PDB entry 7UIC | electron microscopy, 3.70 A resolution | chains b and o of the 6 polymer chains in the assembly

[Chain b]
Molecule: Mediator of RNA polymerase II transcription subunit 2
Organism: Saccharomyces cerevisiae S288C
Reference sequence: Q12124 (MED2_YEAST); residues 1-431 here = UniProt positions 1-431
Sequence (431 residues; each row starts with the number of its first residue):
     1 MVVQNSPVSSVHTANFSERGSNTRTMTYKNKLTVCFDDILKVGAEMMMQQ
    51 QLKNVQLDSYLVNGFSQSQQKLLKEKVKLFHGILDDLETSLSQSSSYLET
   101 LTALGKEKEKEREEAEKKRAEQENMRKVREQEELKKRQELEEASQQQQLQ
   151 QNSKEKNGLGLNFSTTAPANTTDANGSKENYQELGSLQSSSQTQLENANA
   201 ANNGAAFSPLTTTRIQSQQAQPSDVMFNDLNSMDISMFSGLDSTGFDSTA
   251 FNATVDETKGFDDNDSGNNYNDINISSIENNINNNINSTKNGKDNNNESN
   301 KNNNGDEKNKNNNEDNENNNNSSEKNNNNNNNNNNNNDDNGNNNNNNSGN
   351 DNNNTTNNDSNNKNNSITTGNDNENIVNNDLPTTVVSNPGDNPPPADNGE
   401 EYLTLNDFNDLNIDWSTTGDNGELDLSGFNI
Not modelled in the structure: 1-27, 52-63, 105-431
UniProt features mapped onto this chain:
  - modified residue (Phosphoserine): S6, S208
  - mutagenesis: S208 (S208A: Reduces expression of several genes from the endogenous 2-micron plasmid and augments expression of numerous iron-response genes)

[Chain o]
Molecule: Mediator of RNA polymerase II transcription subunit 15
Organism: Saccharomyces cerevisiae S288C
Reference sequence: P19659 (MED15_YEAST); numbering as in UniProt (aligned over 1-1081)
Sequence (1081 residues; row label = number of the first residue in the row):
     1 MSAAPVQDKDTLSNAERAKNVNGLLQVLMDINTLNGGSSDTADKIRIHAK
    51 NFEAALFAKSSSKKEYMDSMNEKVAVMRNTYNTRKNAVTAAAANNNIKPV
   101 EQHHINNLKNSGNSANNMNVNMNLNPQMFLNQQAQARQQVAQQLRNQQQQ
   151 QQQQQQQQRRQLTPQQQQLVNQMKVAPIPKQLLQRIPNIPPNINTWQQVT
   201 ALAQQKLLTPQDMEAAKEVYKIHQQLLFKARLQQQQAQAQAQANNNNNGL
   251 PQNGNINNNINIPQQQQMQPPNSSANNNPLQQQSSQNTVPNVLNQINQIF
   301 SPEEQRSLLQEAIETCKNFEKTQLGSTMTEPVKQSFIRKYINQKALRKIQ
   351 ALRDVKNNNNANNNGSNLQRAQNVPMNIIQQQQQQNTNNNDTIATSATPN
   401 AAAFSQQQNASSKLYQMQQQQQAQAQAQAQAQAQAQAQAQAQAAQAAQAQ
   451 AQAQAQAQAQAQAQAQAQAQAQAQAQAQAQAHAQHQPSQQPQQAQQQPNP
   501 LHGLTPTAKDVEVIKQLSLDASKTNLRLTDVTNSLSNEEKEKIKMKLKQG
   551 QKLFVQVSNFAPQVYIITKNENFLKEVFQLRIFVKEILEKCAEGIFVVKL
   601 DTVDRLIIKYQKYWESMRIQILRRQAILRQQQQMANNNGNPGTTSTGNNN
   651 NIATQQNMQQSLQQMQHLQQLKMQQQQQQQQQQQQQQQQQQQQQQQHIYP
   701 SSTPGVANYSAMANAPGNNIPYMNHKNTSSMDFLNSMENTPKVPVSAAAT
   751 PSLNKTINGKVNGRTKSNTIPVTSIPSTNKKLSISNAASQQPTPRSASNT
   801 AKSTPNTNPSPLKTQTKNGTPNPNNMKTVQSPMGAQPSYNSAIIENAFRK
   851 EELLLKDLEIRKLEISSRFKHRQEIFKDSPMDLFMSTLGDCLGIKDEEML
   901 TSCTIPKAVVDHINGSGKRKPTKAAQRARDQDSIDISIKDNKLVMKSKFN
   951 KSNRSYSIALSNVAAIFKGIGGNFKDLSTLVHSSSPSTSSNMDVGNPRKR
  1001 KASVLEISPQDSIASVLSPDSNIMSDSKKIKVDSPDDPFMTKSGATTSEK
  1051 QEVTNEAPFLTSGTSSEQFNVWDWNNWTSAT
Not modelled in the structure: 1-847, 959-1081
UniProt features mapped onto this chain:
  - region: L25 to A49 (Interaction with GCN4)
  - modified residue: S2 (N-acetylserine), S335 (Phosphoserine), S736 (Phosphoserine), S752 (Phosphoserine), S783 (Phosphoserine), S785 (Phosphoserine), S789 (Phosphoserine), T793 (Phosphothreonine), S831 (Phosphoserine), S1003 (Phosphoserine), S1008 (Phosphoserine), S1018 (Phosphoserine), S1034 (Phosphoserine)
  - mutagenesis: M29 to D43 (Decreases the interaction between the mediator complex and GCN4. Decreases transcription of GCN4-dependent targets. Sensitive to amino acid starvation), M29 to S39 (Decreases the interaction between the mediator complex and GCN4. Decreases transcription of GCN4-dependent targets. Sensitive to amino acid starvation), W196 to V199 (Decreases transcription of GCN4-dependent targets. Decreases recruitment of the mediator complex to the upstream activating sequence (UAS) of amino-acid starvation responsive genes ...)

[Chain b / chain o interface]
Pairs across the interface (9):
  D37(b) - P880(o)
  L40(b) - F884(o)  hydrophobic
  K41(b) - P880(o)
  M47(b) - F884(o)  hydrophobic
  M48(b) - F869(o)  hydrophobic
  Q50(b) - C891(o)  hydrogen bond
  Q50(b) - I958(o)
  Q51(b) - I865(o)
  Q51(b) - T887(o)  hydrogen bond
Interface residues without a listed pair, chain o (8 interface residues in all): R872

[In short]
7 residues of chain b face 8 of chain o across their interface; the contacts include 2 hydrogen bonds. Polar
pairs include Q50(b)-C891(o) and Q51(b)-T887(o). Curated annotation (UniProt) lists one mutagenesis site on
chain b; 15 mutagenesis sites on chain o.
Here chain b is Mediator of RNA polymerase II transcription subunit 2 and chain o is Mediator of RNA
polymerase II transcription subunit 15, both from Saccharomyces cerevisiae S288C. Entry 7UIC (Mediator-PIC
Early (Tail A)) was determined by electron microscopy (same publication as 7UI9, 7UIF, 7UIG, 7UIK, 7UIL and
7UIO).
